Entry 2Q55 (X-ray diffraction, 1.90 A resolution); this record covers chains A and B.

== Chain A (and B) ==
Molecule: Protease
From: Human immunodeficiency virus 1
Notes: chain B of this document is another copy of the same molecule, construct and numbering; everything in this record applies to it too
Reference sequence: O38732 (O38732_9HIV1); residues 1-99 here = UniProt positions 1-99
Sequence (99 residues; each row starts with the number of its first residue):
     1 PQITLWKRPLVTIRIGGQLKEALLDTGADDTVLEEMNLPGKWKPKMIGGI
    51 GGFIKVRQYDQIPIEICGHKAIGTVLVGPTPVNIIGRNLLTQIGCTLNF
Construct notes: engineered mutation Lys7 (Gln in O38732)
Residues lining bound ligands: MU0 ((5S)-N-[(1S,2S,4S)-1-benzyl-2-hydroxy-4-{[(2S)-3-methyl-2-(2-oxotetrahydropyrimidin-1(2h)-yl)butanoyl]amino}-5-phenylpentyl]-2-oxo-3-phenyl-1,3-oxazolidine-5-carboxamide): Asp25, Gly27, Ala28, Asp29, Asp30, Val32, Ile47, Gly48, Gly49, Ile50, Pro81, Val82, Ile84
Reported in the primary citation:
  - binding site for MU0: Asp25, Gly27, Asp29
  - conformationally variable residues (loop rearrangement): Gly48
  - catalytic residues: Asp25 (citing earlier work)

== How chain A and chain B interact ==
Contacting residue pairs (100):
  Pro1(A) - Leu97(B)
  Pro1(A) - Asn98(B)
  Pro1(A) - Phe99(B)  hydrogen bond (backbone-backbone)
  Gln2(A) - Thr96(B)  hydrogen bond
  Gln2(A) - Leu97(B)
  Gln2(A) - Asn98(B)  hydrogen bond
  Ile3(A) - Thr96(B)
  Ile3(A) - Leu97(B)  hydrogen bond (backbone-backbone)
  Ile3(A) - Phe99(B)  hydrophobic
  Leu5(A) - Thr26(B)
  Leu5(A) - Arg87(B)  hydrogen bond (backbone-side chain)
  Leu5(A) - Leu90(B)  hydrophobic
  Leu5(A) - Thr91(B)
  Leu5(A) - Cys95(B)
  Trp6(A) - Arg87(B)  hydrogen bond (backbone-side chain)
  Trp6(A) - Thr91(B)
  Lys7(A) - Arg87(B)
  Arg8(A) - Asp29(B)  salt bridge
  Arg8(A) - Arg87(B)
  Pro9(A) - Thr26(B)
  Pro9(A) - Arg87(B)
  Pro9(A) - Leu97(B)  hydrophobic
  Leu23(A) - Gly27(B)
  Leu24(A) - Thr26(B)  hydrogen bond (backbone-side chain)
  Leu24(A) - Leu97(B)  hydrophobic
  Leu24(A) - Phe99(B)  hydrophobic
  Asp25(A) - Asp25(B)
  Asp25(A) - Thr26(B)
  Asp25(A) - Gly27(B)  hydrogen bond (side chain-backbone)
  Thr26(A) - Leu5(B)
  Thr26(A) - Pro9(B)
  Thr26(A) - Leu24(B)  hydrogen bond (side chain-backbone)
  Thr26(A) - Asp25(B)
  Thr26(A) - Thr26(B)  hydrogen bond (backbone-side chain)
  Thr26(A) - Leu97(B)
  Gly27(A) - Leu23(B)
  Gly27(A) - Asp25(B)  hydrogen bond (backbone-side chain)
  Asp29(A) - Arg8(B)  salt bridge
  Gly49(A) - Ile50(B)
  Ile50(A) - Gly49(B)
  Ile50(A) - Ile50(B)  hydrogen bond (backbone-backbone)
  Ile50(A) - Gly51(B)  hydrogen bond (backbone-backbone)
  Ile50(A) - Gly52(B)
  Ile50(A) - Ile54(B)  hydrophobic
  Ile50(A) - Thr80(B)
  Ile50(A) - Ile84(B)  hydrophobic
  Gly51(A) - Gly51(B)
  Gly51(A) - Gly52(B)
  Gly51(A) - Phe53(B)
  Gly51(A) - Ile54(B)
  Gly52(A) - Ile50(B)
  Gly52(A) - Gly51(B)
  Ile54(A) - Ile50(B)
  Ile54(A) - Gly51(B)
  Cys67(A) - Phe99(B)  hydrophobic
  His69(A) - Phe99(B)
  Thr80(A) - Ile50(B)
  Pro81(A) - Gly49(B)
  Pro81(A) - Ile50(B)
  Arg87(A) - Leu5(B)  hydrogen bond (side chain-backbone)
  Arg87(A) - Trp6(B)  hydrogen bond (side chain-backbone)
  Arg87(A) - Lys7(B)
  Arg87(A) - Arg8(B)
  Arg87(A) - Pro9(B)
  Leu90(A) - Leu5(B)  hydrophobic
  Thr91(A) - Leu5(B)
  Thr91(A) - Trp6(B)
  Ile93(A) - Phe99(B)
  Gly94(A) - Asn98(B)
  Gly94(A) - Phe99(B)
  Cys95(A) - Leu5(B)
  Cys95(A) - Leu97(B)  hydrophobic
  Cys95(A) - Asn98(B)
  Cys95(A) - Phe99(B)  hydrophobic
  Thr96(A) - Gln2(B)  hydrogen bond
  Thr96(A) - Ile3(B)
  Thr96(A) - Thr96(B)
  Thr96(A) - Leu97(B)
  Thr96(A) - Asn98(B)  hydrogen bond (backbone-backbone)
  Leu97(A) - Pro1(B)
  Leu97(A) - Gln2(B)
  Leu97(A) - Ile3(B)  hydrogen bond (backbone-backbone)
  Leu97(A) - Pro9(B)  hydrophobic
  Leu97(A) - Leu24(B)  hydrophobic
  Leu97(A) - Thr26(B)
  Leu97(A) - Cys95(B)  hydrophobic
  Leu97(A) - Thr96(B)
  Leu97(A) - Leu97(B)  hydrophobic
  Asn98(A) - Pro1(B)
  Asn98(A) - Gln2(B)  hydrogen bond
  Asn98(A) - Gly94(B)
  Asn98(A) - Cys95(B)
  Asn98(A) - Thr96(B)  hydrogen bond (backbone-backbone)
  Asn98(A) - Asn98(B)  hydrogen bond
  Phe99(A) - Pro1(B)  hydrogen bond (backbone-backbone)
  Phe99(A) - Ile3(B)  hydrophobic
  Phe99(A) - His69(B)
  Phe99(A) - Ile93(B)
  Phe99(A) - Gly94(B)
  Phe99(A) - Cys95(B)  hydrophobic
Interface residues without a listed pair, chain A (38 interface residues in all): Thr4, Ile47, Gly48, Ile66, Pro79
Interface residues without a listed pair, chain B (36 interface residues in all): Thr4, Cys67, Pro81

== Overview ==
38 residues of chain A and 36 residues of chain B are in contact, with 22 hydrogen bonds and 2 salt bridges.
Polar contacts include Arg8(A)-Asp29(B), Gln2(A)-Thr96(B) and Gln2(A)-Asn98(B). Bound to chain A: compound
MU0. The paper reports the catalytic residue Asp25(A); a binding site for MU0 at Asp25(A), Gly27(A) and
Asp29(A).
Both chains are Protease (Human immunodeficiency virus 1). Entry 2Q55 (Crystal structure of KK44 bound to
HIV-1 protease) was determined by X-ray diffraction, deposited together with 2Q54 and 2Q5K.
